4YPS - chain A; structure by X-ray diffraction, 2.10 A resolution.

Chain A:
Molecule: High affinity nerve growth factor receptor
Organism: Homo sapiens
Notes: EC 2.7.10.1
UniProt: P04629 (NTRK1_HUMAN); numbering as in UniProt (aligned over 502-796)
Amino-acid sequence (303 residues; row label = number of the first residue in the row; note: 501 numbers in that range are skipped by the numbering (no residue carries them; nothing is unmodelled there); numbers below 1 keep their minus sign (Gly-7 is residue -7)):
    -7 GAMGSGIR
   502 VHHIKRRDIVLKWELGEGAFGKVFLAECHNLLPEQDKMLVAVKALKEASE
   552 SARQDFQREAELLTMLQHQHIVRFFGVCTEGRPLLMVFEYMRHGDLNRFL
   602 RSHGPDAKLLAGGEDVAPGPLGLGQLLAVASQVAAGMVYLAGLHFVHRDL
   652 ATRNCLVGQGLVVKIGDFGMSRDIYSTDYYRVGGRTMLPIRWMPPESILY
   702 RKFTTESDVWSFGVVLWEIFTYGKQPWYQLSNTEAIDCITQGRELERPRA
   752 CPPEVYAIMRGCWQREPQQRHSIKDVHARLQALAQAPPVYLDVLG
Disordered / not traced: -7 to -5, 519-521, 534-536, 547-549, 669-670, 684-686, 791-796
Sequence notes: expression tag (-7 to 0)
Ligand contacts: 4F6 (4-{6-[(3R)-3-(3-fluorophenyl)morpholin-4-yl]imidazo[1,2-b]pyridazin-3-yl}benzonitrile): Leu516, Gly517, Glu518, Val524, Ala542, Lys544, Val573, Phe589, Glu590, Tyr591, Met592, Gly595, Asp596, Arg654, Asn655, Cys656, Leu657, Asp668
Curated features (UniProtKB/Swiss-Prot):
  - motif (DXXLL): Asp537 to Val541, Asp607 to Leu611
  - active site: Asp650 (Proton acceptor)
  - binding site (ATP): Leu516 to Val524, Lys544
  - site: Tyr791 (Interaction with PLCG1)
  - modified residue (Phosphotyrosine): Tyr676, Tyr680, Tyr681, Tyr791
  - natural variant: Gly517 (G517E: In CIPA), Gly522 (G522E: In CIPA; G522R: In CIPA), Ile572 (I572S: In CIPA), Gly577 (G577R: In CIPA), Met587 (M587V: In CIPA), Asp596 (D596N: In CIPA), Arg649 (R649Q: In CIPA; R649W: In CIPA), Arg654 (R654C: In CIPA), Leu657 (L657P: In CIPA), Asp674 (D674Y: In CIPA), Pro695 (P695L: In CIPA), Ile699 (I699T: In CIPA), 7 further natural variant entries in UniProt
  - mutagenesis: Leu540 to Val541 (Abolishes interaction with GGA3), Lys544 (K544A: No effect on interaction with GGA3; K544N: Loss of kinase activity), Leu610 to Leu611 (No effect on interaction with GGA3), Tyr791 (Y791F: Loss of interaction with PLCG1 and altered phosphorylation of PLCG1. Altered neurite outgrowth and altered activation of the MAPK pathway; when associated with F-496)
Reported in the primary citation:
  - conformationally variable residues (loop rearrangement): Phe669

In short:
Ligands of chain A: compound 4F6. From UniProt: active-site residue Asp650, 10 ATP-binding residues and 6
mutagenesis sites. The paper reports conformational variability at Phe669.
Chain A is High affinity nerve growth factor receptor (Homo sapiens); the structure, (R)-2-Phenylpyrrolidine
Substitute Imidazopyridazines: a New Class of Potent and Selective Pan-TRK Inhibitors, was determined by X-ray
diffraction together with 4YMJ and 4YNE from the same study.
